7C7L - chains A and E of the 5 polymer chains in the assembly; structure by electron microscopy, 3.30 A resolution.

== Chain A ==
Name: CRISPR-associated protein Cas14a.1
Organism: uncultured archaeon
Reference sequence: A0A482D308 (A0A482D308_9ARCH); residue numbers follow UniProt; this construct covers 1-529
Amino-acid sequence (539 residues; each row starts with the number of its first residue; numbers below 1 keep their minus sign (Met-9 is residue -9)):
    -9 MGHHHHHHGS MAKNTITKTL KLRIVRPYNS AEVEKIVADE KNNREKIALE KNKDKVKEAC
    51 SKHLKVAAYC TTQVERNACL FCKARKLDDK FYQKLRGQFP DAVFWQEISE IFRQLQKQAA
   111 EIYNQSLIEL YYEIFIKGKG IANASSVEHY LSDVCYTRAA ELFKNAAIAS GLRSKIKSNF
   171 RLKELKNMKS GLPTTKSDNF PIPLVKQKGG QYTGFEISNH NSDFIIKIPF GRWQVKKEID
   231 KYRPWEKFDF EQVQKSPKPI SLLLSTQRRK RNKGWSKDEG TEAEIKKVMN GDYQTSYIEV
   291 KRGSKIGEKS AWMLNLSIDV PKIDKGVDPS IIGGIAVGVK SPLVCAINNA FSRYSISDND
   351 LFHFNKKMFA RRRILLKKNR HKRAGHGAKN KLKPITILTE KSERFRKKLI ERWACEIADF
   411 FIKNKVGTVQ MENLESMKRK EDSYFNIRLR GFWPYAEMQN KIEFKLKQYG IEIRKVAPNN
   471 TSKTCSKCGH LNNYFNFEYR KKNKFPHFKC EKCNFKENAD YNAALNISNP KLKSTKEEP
Unresolved in the structure: -9 to 2, 40-46, 57-60, 440-442, 504-507, 524-529
Differences from the reference sequence: initiating methionine (-9); expression tag (-8 to 0); engineered mutation Ala326 (Asp in A0A482D308)
Bound ions: Zn2+ site 1: Cys50, His53, Cys69, Cys72; Zn2+ site 2: Cys475, Cys478, Cys500, Cys503
UniProt features mapped onto this chain:
  - region: Ile313 to Ile321 (Linker), Thr474 to Asn508 (Target nucleic acid-binding (TNB)), Ala509 to Pro529 (RuvC-II)
  - active site: Glu422, Arg490, Asp510
  - binding site (Zn(2+)): Cys50, His53, Cys69, Cys72, Cys475, Cys478, Cys500, Cys503
  - mutagenesis: Leu39 to Cys72 (About 15% cleavage of target dsDNA), Ile118 to Ile126 (Loss of cleavage of target dsDNA cleavage, binds sgRNA; when associated with R-178), Ile118 (I118R: Almost complete loss of target dsDNA cleavage), Tyr122 (Y122A: About 80% cleavage of target dsDNA), Ile126 (I126R: About 60% cleavage of target dsDNA), Tyr146 (Y146A: No cleavage of target dsDNA cleavage), Met178 (M178R: About 40% cleavage of target dsDNA, loss of cleavage, binds sgRNA; when associated with 118-R--R-126), Gln197 (Q197A: About 30% cleavage of target dsDNA), Lys198 (K198A: About 8% cleavage of target dsDNA), Ser286 (S286A: Nearly wild-type cleavage of target dsDNA), Leu366 to Lys383 (No cleavage of target dsDNA cleavage), Glu422 (E422A: No cleavage of target ssDNA), 3 further mutagenesis entries in UniProt

== Chain E ==
Molecule: 40-nt DNA strand
Sequence (40 nucleotides; row label = number of the first residue in the row; numbers below 1 keep their minus sign (DT-5 is residue -5)):
    -5 TTTTCTAATT TGGGAAATTA GGTGCGCTTG GCAACCATTC
Unresolved in the structure: -5 to -1, 14-34

== How chain A and chain E interact ==
Contacting residue pairs (35):
  Ile131(A) - DA9(E)  base contact
  Ala132(A) - DA9(E)  sugar contact
  Asn133(A) - DG8(E)  sugar contact
  Asn133(A) - DA9(E)  phosphate contact
  Ser135(A) - DG7(E)  hydrogen bond to the phosphate
  Ser135(A) - DG8(E)  phosphate contact
  Ser136(A) - DG7(E)  hydrogen bond to the base
  Ser136(A) - DG8(E)  sugar contact
  Glu138(A) - DG6(E)  base contact
  His139(A) - DG6(E)  salt bridge to the phosphate
  His139(A) - DG7(E)  stacking on the base
  Tyr140(A) - DG7(E)  hydrogen bond to the base
  Ser142(A) - DT5(E)  base contact
  Ser142(A) - DG6(E)  hydrogen bond to the base
  Tyr146(A) - DT3(E)  sugar contact
  Tyr146(A) - DT4(E)  hydrogen bond to the phosphate
  Tyr146(A) - DT5(E)  base contact
  Ala150(A) - DT4(E)  phosphate contact
  Asn155(A) - DT3(E)  phosphate contact
  Ala156(A) - DT3(E)  hydrogen bond to the phosphate
  Ala156(A) - DT4(E)  base contact
  Arg163(A) - DG6(E)  hydrogen bond to the base
  Lys173(A) - DA9(E)  phosphate contact
  Lys173(A) - DA10(E)  salt bridge to the phosphate
  Lys176(A) - DA10(E)  phosphate contact
  Asn177(A) - DA11(E)  sugar contact
  Asn177(A) - DT12(E)  phosphate contact
  Lys179(A) - DT12(E)  salt bridge to the phosphate
  Lys196(A) - DA2(E)  salt bridge to the phosphate
  Gln197(A) - DT3(E)  base contact
  Tyr202(A) - DA2(E)  base contact
  Gln242(A) - DT3(E)  hydrogen bond to the phosphate
  Val243(A) - DT3(E)  hydrogen bond to the phosphate
  Gln244(A) - DA2(E)  phosphate contact
  Gln244(A) - DT3(E)  hydrogen bond to the phosphate
Also at the interface, not in a pair above, chain A (29 interface residues in all): Lys129, Gly130, Lys154, Ser160, Pro219

== Summary ==
29 residues of chain A and 11 residues of chain E are in contact; the contacts include 10 hydrogen bonds, 4
salt bridges and 1 aromatic stacking contact. Among the polar pairs are Ser136(A)-DG7(E), Tyr140(A)-DG7(E) and
Ser142(A)-DG6(E).
Chain A is CRISPR-associated protein Cas14a.1 (uncultured archaeon) and chain E is a 40-nt DNA strand; the
structure, Cryo-EM structure of the Cas12f1-sgRNA-target DNA complex, was determined by electron microscopy.
